PDB entry 3J1O | electron microscopy, 16.00 A resolution (very low resolution: no residue pairs are listed; an interface is given only as per-side residue counts) | chains J and N of the 7 polymer chains in the assembly

[Chain J]
Name: Mediator of RNA polymerase II transcription subunit 8
From: Saccharomyces cerevisiae
UniProtKB: P38304 (MED8_YEAST); residue numbers follow UniProt; this construct covers 1-223
Chain sequence (223 residues; row label = number of the first residue in the row):
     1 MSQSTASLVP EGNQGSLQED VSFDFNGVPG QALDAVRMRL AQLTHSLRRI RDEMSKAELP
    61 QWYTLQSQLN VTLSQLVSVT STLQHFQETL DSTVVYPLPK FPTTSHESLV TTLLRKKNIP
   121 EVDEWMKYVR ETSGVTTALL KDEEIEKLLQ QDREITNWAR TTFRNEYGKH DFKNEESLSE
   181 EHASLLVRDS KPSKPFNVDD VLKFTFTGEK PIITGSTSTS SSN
Disordered / not traced: 1-28, 172-194, 211-223

[Chain N]
Name: Mediator of RNA polymerase II transcription subunit 6
From: Saccharomyces cerevisiae
UniProtKB: P38782 (MED6_YEAST); numbering as in UniProt (aligned over 166-190)
Chain sequence (25 residues; numbered 166 to 190; the number before each row is that of its first residue):
   166 IFKIVQSRLM STSYHLNSTL ESLYD

[How chain J and chain N interact]
At this resolution (16 A) residue pairs are not listed: 8 residues of chain J and 7 of chain N lie at the interface.

[Overview]
The interface between chain J and chain N involves 8 residues on one side and 7 on the other.
Here chain J is Mediator of RNA polymerase II transcription subunit 8 and chain N is Mediator of RNA
polymerase II transcription subunit 6, both from Saccharomyces cerevisiae. Entry 3J1O (Cryo-EM map of a yeast
minimal preinitiation complex interacting with the Mediator Head module) was determined by electron microscopy
together with 3J1N from the same study.
